Entry 7EG4 (electron microscopy, 3.20 A resolution); this record covers chains D and B of the 4 polymer chains in the assembly.

# Chain D (and B)
Molecule: Schlafen family member 12
Organism: Homo sapiens
Notes: chain B of this document is another copy of the same molecule, construct and numbering; everything in this record applies to it too
UniProtKB: Q8IYM2 (SLN12_HUMAN); residues 2-568 here = UniProt positions 2-568
Chain sequence (567 residues; numbered 2 to 568; the number before each row is that of its first residue):
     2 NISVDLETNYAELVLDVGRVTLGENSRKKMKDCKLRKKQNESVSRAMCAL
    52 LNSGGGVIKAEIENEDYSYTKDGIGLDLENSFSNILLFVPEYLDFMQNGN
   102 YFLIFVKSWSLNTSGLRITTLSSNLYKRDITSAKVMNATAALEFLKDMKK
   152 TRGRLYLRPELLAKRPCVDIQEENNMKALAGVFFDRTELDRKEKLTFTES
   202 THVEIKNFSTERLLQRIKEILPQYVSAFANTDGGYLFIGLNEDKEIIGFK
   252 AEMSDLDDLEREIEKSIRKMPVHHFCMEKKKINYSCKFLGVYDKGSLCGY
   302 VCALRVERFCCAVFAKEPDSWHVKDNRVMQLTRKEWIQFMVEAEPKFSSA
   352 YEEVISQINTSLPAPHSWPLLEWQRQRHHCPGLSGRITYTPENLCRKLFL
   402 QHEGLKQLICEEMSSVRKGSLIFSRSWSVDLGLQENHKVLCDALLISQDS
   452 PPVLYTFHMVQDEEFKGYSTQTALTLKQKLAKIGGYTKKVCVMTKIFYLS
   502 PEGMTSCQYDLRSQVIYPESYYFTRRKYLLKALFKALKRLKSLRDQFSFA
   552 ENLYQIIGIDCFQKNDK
Construct notes: engineered mutation R213 (Lys in Q8IYM2), A351 (Ser in Q8IYM2), S415 (Asp in Q8IYM2)
Cystine bridges: C381-C411
Bound ions: Zn2+: H275, C277, C311, C312
Curated features (UniProtKB/Swiss-Prot):
  - region: A551 to I560 (Mediates interaction with PDE3A)
  - modified residue: S368 (Phosphoserine)
  - mutagenesis: E200 (E200A: Decreased ribosomal RNA ribonuclease activity), E205 (E205A: Decreased ribosomal RNA ribonuclease activity), D233 (D233Q: Loss of interaction with SERPINB2), S368 (S368A: Increased ribonuclease activity; when associated with A-573; S368E: Decreased ribonuclease activity; when associated with E-573)
From the paper describing this entry:
  - mutagenesis - K213R: abolished signaling (citing earlier work)
  - mutagenesis - K213R: unchanged binding to cGMP-inhibited 3', 5'-cyclic phosphodiesterase A (citing earlier work)

# Chain D / chain B interface
Residue-residue contacts (106; chain D residue first):
  S69(D) with Q172(B), hydrogen bond (backbone-side chain)
  Y70(D) with Q172(B); E173(B); E174(B); M177(B)
  T71(D) with Q172(B), hydrogen bond; M177(B); L180(B); T197(B); F198(B); T199(B), hydrogen bond (backbone-backbone)
  K72(D) with T197(B); T199(B)
  D73(D) with T199(B)
  G74(D) with T199(B)
  E80(D) with I131(B); T132(B), hydrogen bond
  F83(D) with I131(B), hydrophobic
  S84(D) with D130(B), hydrogen bond
  L88(D) with K128(B), hydrogen bond (backbone-side chain); T140(B); E144(B)
  F89(D) with M137(B), hydrophobic; A141(B); F145(B), hydrophobic
  V90(D) with D130(B); I131(B), hydrophobic
  F96(D) with I131(B), hydrophobic
  M97(D) with I171(B), hydrophobic; Q172(B); E173(B)
  Q98(D) with I171(B); Q172(B), hydrogen bond (backbone-backbone)
  N99(D) with V169(B); I171(B)
  N113(D) with E144(B)
  T114(D) with S115(B); E144(B); K147(B)
  S115(D) with T114(B)
  K128(D) with L88(B), hydrogen bond (side chain-backbone)
  D130(D) with S84(B), hydrogen bond; V90(B)
  I131(D) with E80(B); F83(B), hydrophobic; V90(B), hydrophobic; F96(B), hydrophobic
  T132(D) with E80(B), hydrogen bond
  M137(D) with F89(B), hydrophobic
  T140(D) with L88(B)
  A141(D) with F89(B)
  E144(D) with L88(B); N113(B); T114(B)
  F145(D) with F89(B), hydrophobic
  K147(D) with T114(B)
  E161(D) with F524(B)
  L162(D) with F524(B)
  A164(D) with E520(B); Y523(B), hydrophobic; F524(B)
  K165(D) with R513(B), hydrogen bond (backbone-side chain)
  R166(D) with I517(B); Y518(B), hydrogen bond (side chain-backbone); E520(B), salt bridge; Y523(B)
  P167(D) with R513(B); V516(B); I517(B)
  V169(D) with N99(B)
  I171(D) with M97(B), hydrophobic; Q98(B); N99(B)
  Q172(D) with S69(B), hydrogen bond (side chain-backbone); Y70(B); T71(B), hydrogen bond; M97(B); Q98(B), hydrogen bond (backbone-backbone)
  E173(D) with Y70(B); M97(B)
  E174(D) with Y70(B)
  N175(D) with E520(B)
  M177(D) with Y70(B); T71(B)
  L180(D) with T71(B)
  T197(D) with T71(B); K72(B)
  F198(D) with T71(B)
  T199(D) with T71(B), hydrogen bond (backbone-backbone); K72(B); D73(B); G74(B)
  R513(D) with K165(B), hydrogen bond (side chain-backbone); P167(B)
  V516(D) with P167(B)
  I517(D) with R166(B); P167(B)
  Y518(D) with R166(B), hydrogen bond (backbone-side chain)
  E520(D) with A164(B); R166(B), salt bridge; N175(B)
  Y523(D) with A164(B), hydrophobic; R166(B)
  F524(D) with E161(B); L162(B); A164(B)
Interface residues without a listed pair, chain D (71 interface residues in all): E25, I75, P91, G100, R129, L143, R153, L156, L158, L163, D170, N176, L196, E200, P364, S514, P519, R526
Interface residues without a listed pair, chain B (71 interface residues in all): E25, I75, P91, G100, R129, L143, R153, L156, L158, L163, D170, N176, L196, E200, P364, S514, P519, R526

# In short
Chain D and chain B each contribute 71 residues to their interface, with 18 hydrogen bonds and 2 salt bridges.
Polar contacts include R166(D)-E520(B), S69(D)-Q172(B) and T71(D)-Q172(B). The paper reports that K213R of
chain D abolishes signaling; K213R of chain D leaves binding to cGMP-inhibited 3', 5'-cyclic phosphodiesterase
A unchanged.
Both chains are Schlafen family member 12 (Homo sapiens). Entry 7EG4 (Cryo-EM structure of nauclefine-induced
PDE3A-SLFN12 complex) was determined by electron microscopy (same publication as 7EG1 and 7EG0).
